6F5D - chains E and G of the 12 polymer chains in the assembly; structure by X-ray diffraction, 3.20 A resolution.

== Chain E ==
Molecule: ATP synthase subunit beta, mitochondrial
From: Trypanosoma brucei brucei
Notes: EC 3.6.3.14
Reference sequence: Q9GPE9 (ATPB_TRYBB); residues 1-498 here correspond to UniProt positions 22-519 (UniProt number = residue number + 21)
Amino-acid sequence (498 residues; row label = number of the first residue in the row):
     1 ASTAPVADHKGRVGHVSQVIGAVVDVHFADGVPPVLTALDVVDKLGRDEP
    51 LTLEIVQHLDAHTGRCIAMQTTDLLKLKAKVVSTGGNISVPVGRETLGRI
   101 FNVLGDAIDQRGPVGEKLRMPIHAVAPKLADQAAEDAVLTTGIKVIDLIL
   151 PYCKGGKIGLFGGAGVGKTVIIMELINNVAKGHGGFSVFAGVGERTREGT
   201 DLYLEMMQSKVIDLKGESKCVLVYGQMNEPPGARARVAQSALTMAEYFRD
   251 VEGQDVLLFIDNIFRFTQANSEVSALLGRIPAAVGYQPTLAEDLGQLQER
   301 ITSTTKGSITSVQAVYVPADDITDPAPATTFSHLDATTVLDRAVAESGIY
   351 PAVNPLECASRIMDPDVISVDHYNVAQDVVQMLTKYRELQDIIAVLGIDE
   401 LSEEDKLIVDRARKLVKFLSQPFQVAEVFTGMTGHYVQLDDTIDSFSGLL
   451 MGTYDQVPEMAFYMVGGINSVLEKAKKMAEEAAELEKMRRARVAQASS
Disordered / not traced: 1-5, 493-498
Residues lining bound ligands: ADP (adenosine-5'-diphosphate): Ala-164, Gly-165, Val-166, Gly-167, Lys-168, Thr-169, Val-170, Tyr-350, Phe-423, Ala-426, Phe-429, Thr-430
Curated features (UniProtKB/Swiss-Prot):
  - binding site (ATP): Gly-163 to Val-170, Arg-195

== Chain G ==
Molecule: ATP synthase gamma subunit
From: Trypanosoma brucei brucei
Notes: EC 3.6.3.14
Reference sequence: A0A161CFW5 (A0A161CFW5_TRYBB); residues 1-304 here correspond to UniProt positions 2-305 (UniProt number = residue number + 1)
Amino-acid sequence (304 residues; row label = number of the first residue in the row):
     1 SGKLRLYKEKLEGYNRFYSIVKTIKMVTLAKYRAAQGRIRTRDFSLRYTE
    51 LAFSKPQASRDAVAAAKNALVYIPITTNRGSCGALNSNIVRCIDSVVSSK
   101 MVLMPVGKRGIDSFSKLYPDEFRYGIINDMKESMHFGYATFVIENAYEVS
   151 KDADRYQVIFNRFVSAGVQRNAVYNIPSYEKWKEDLADAASSDNQKNRYL
   201 FANALQNEEEQLIRDFFDFHAALAVLNAVGENELSEQAARLVAVEGQLTN
   251 ISSLQQRTSSLYNKTRQFGITAALIEILSAMSSLEGNAMKGVRRNKFWEG
   301 AVTK
Disordered / not traced: 1, 59-65, 286-304

== Interface between chain E and chain G ==
Contacting residue pairs (16; chain E residue first):
  Pro-281(E) / Leu-278(G)
  Ala-283(E) / Thr-271(G)
  Val-284(E) / Gln-267(G)
  Val-284(E) / Ile-270(G)
  Val-284(E) / Thr-271(G)
  Gly-285(E) / Ile-270(G)
  Gly-285(E) / Leu-274(G)
  Asp-321(E) / Asn-263(G)
  Asp-321(E) / Arg-266(G)  salt bridge
  Asp-321(E) / Gln-267(G)  hydrogen bond
  Thr-323(E) / Gln-267(G)  hydrogen bond
  Asp-324(E) / Arg-266(G)  salt bridge
  Asp-324(E) / Gln-267(G)
  Val-395(E) / Leu-29(G)  hydrophobic
  Val-395(E) / Arg-33(G)
  Leu-396(E) / Gln-36(G)  hydrogen bond (backbone-side chain)
Other interface residues (no listed pair), chain E (14 interface residues in all): Ile-280, Pro-318, Ala-319, Ala-394, Glu-400
Other interface residues (no listed pair), chain G (12 interface residues in all): Tyr-32, Leu-241

== In short ==
14 residues of chain E and 12 residues of chain G are in contact, with 3 hydrogen bonds and 2 salt bridges.
Polar pairs include Asp-321(E)/Arg-266(G), Asp-324(E)/Arg-266(G) and Asp-321(E)/Gln-267(G). Bound to chain E:
ADP. From UniProt: 9 ATP-binding residues on chain E.
Here chain E is ATP synthase subunit beta, mitochondrial and chain G is ATP synthase gamma subunit, both from
Trypanosoma brucei brucei. Entry 6F5D (Trypanosoma brucei F1-ATPase) was determined by X-ray diffraction.
